PDB entry 1OAQ | X-ray diffraction, 1.50 A resolution | chains H and L

Chain H:
Name: Heavy chain
From: Mus musculus
Notes: fragment: fv, residues 1-121
Sequence (121 residues; each row starts with the number of its first residue):
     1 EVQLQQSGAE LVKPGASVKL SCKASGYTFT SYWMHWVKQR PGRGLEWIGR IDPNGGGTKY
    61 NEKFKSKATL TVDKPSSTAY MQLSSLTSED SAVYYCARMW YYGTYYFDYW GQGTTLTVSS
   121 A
Not modelled in the structure: 121
Disulfides: Cys22-Cys96

Chain L:
Name: Light chain
From: Mus musculus
Notes: fragment: fv, residues 1-120
Sequence (120 residues; each row starts with the number of its first residue):
     1 QAVVTQESAL TTSPGETVTL TCRSSTGAVT TSNYANWVQE KPDHLFTGLI GGTNNRAPGV
    61 PARFSGSLIG NKAALTITGA QTEDEAIYFC ALWYSNHLVF GGGTKLTVLG QPKSSPSVTL
Not modelled in the structure: 111-120
Disulfides: Cys22-Cys90

Interface between chain H and chain L:
Residue-residue contacts - 34 pairs, chain H then chain L:
  His35(H) - Trp93(L)
  Val37(H) - Phe100(L)  hydrophobic
  Gln39(H) - Glu40(L)  hydrogen bond
  Gln39(H) - His44(L)
  Gln39(H) - Phe46(L)
  Gly44(H) - Phe89(L)
  Gly44(H) - Gly102(L)
  Leu45(H) - Phe46(L)  hydrophobic
  Leu45(H) - Phe89(L)
  Leu45(H) - Phe100(L)
  Trp47(H) - His97(L)
  Trp47(H) - Leu98(L)
  Trp47(H) - Phe100(L)
  Arg50(H) - Trp93(L)
  Lys59(H) - Asn96(L)
  Asn61(H) - Gln1(L)
  Tyr95(H) - His44(L)
  Tyr95(H) - Phe46(L)
  Tyr105(H) - Tyr34(L)  hydrophobic
  Tyr105(H) - Asn36(L)
  Tyr105(H) - Gly51(L)
  Tyr105(H) - Gly52(L)
  Tyr106(H) - Ile50(L)
  Tyr106(H) - Gly51(L)
  Tyr106(H) - Asn55(L)
  Tyr106(H) - Ala57(L)  hydrophobic
  Tyr106(H) - Pro58(L)
  Phe107(H) - Asn36(L)
  Phe107(H) - Val38(L)  hydrophobic
  Phe107(H) - Gly48(L)
  Asp108(H) - Thr47(L)
  Asp108(H) - Gly48(L)  hydrogen bond (backbone-backbone)
  Trp110(H) - Val38(L)  hydrophobic
  Trp110(H) - Phe46(L)  hydrophobic
Other interface residues (no listed pair), chain H (18 interface residues in all): Glu46, Met99, Gln112
Other interface residues (no listed pair), chain L (25 interface residues in all): Leu49, Arg56, Ser95

In short:
The interface between chain H and chain L involves 18 residues on one side and 25 on the other; the contacts
include 2 hydrogen bonds. Polar pairs include Gln39(H)-Glu40(L) and Asp108(H)-Gly48(L).
Chain H is Heavy chain and chain L is Light chain, both from Mus musculus; the structure, Free conformation
Ab1 of the IgE SPE-7, was determined by X-ray diffraction (same publication as 1OAR, 1OAU, 1OAX, 1OAY, 1OAZ
and 1OCW).
